PDB entry 7Z2N | X-ray diffraction, 2.17 A resolution | chains A and E of the 6 polymer chains in the assembly

Chain A:
Name: Tubulin alpha-1B chain
Source organism: Bos taurus
UniProtKB: P81947 (TBA1B_BOVIN); numbering as in UniProt (aligned over 1-451)
Sequence (451 residues; row label = number of the first residue in the row):
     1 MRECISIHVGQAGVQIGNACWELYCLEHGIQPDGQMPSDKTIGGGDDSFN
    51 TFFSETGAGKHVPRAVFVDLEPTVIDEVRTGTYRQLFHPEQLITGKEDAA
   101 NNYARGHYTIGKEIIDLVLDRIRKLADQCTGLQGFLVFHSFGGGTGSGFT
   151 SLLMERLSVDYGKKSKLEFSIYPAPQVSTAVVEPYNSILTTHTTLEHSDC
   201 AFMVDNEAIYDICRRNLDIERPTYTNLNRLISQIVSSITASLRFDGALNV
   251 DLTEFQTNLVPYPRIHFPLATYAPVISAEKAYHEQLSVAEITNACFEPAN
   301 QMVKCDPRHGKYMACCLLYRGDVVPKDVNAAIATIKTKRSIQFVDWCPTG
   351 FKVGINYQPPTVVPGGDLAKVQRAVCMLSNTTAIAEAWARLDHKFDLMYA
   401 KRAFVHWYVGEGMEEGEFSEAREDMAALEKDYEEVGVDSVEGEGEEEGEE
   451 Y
Disordered / not traced: 439-451
Bound ions: Ca2+: Asp39, Thr41, Gly44, Glu55
Small-molecule neighbours: GTP (guanosine-5'-triphosphate): Val9, Gly10, Gln11, Ala12, Gln15, Ile16, Asp69, Asp98, Ala99, Ala100, Asn101, Ser140, Gly142, Gly143, Gly144, Thr145, Gly146, Ile171, Pro173, Val177, Ser178, Glu183, Asn206, Tyr224, Leu227, Asn228, Ile231

Chain E:
Name: Stathmin-4
Source organism: Rattus norvegicus
UniProtKB: P63043 (STMN4_RAT); residues 5-145 here correspond to UniProt positions 49-189 (UniProt number = residue number + 44)
Sequence (143 residues; numbered 3 to 145; the number before each row is that of its first residue):
     3 MADMEVIELNKCTSGQSFEVILKPPSFDGVPEFNASLPRRRDPSLEEIQK
    53 KLEAAEERRKYQEAELLKHLAEKREHEREVIQKAIEENNNFIKMAKEKLA
   103 QKMESNKENREAHLAAMLERLQEKDKHAEEVRKNKELKEEASR
Disordered / not traced: 3-5, 29-43, 144-145
Differences from the reference sequence: initiating methionine (3); expression tag (4)

How chain A and chain E interact:
Contacting residue pairs (61; chain A residue first):
  His107(A) - Leu54(E)
  Tyr108(A) - Leu54(E)  hydrophobic
  Tyr108(A) - Ala57(E)  hydrophobic
  Tyr108(A) - Arg61(E)
  Thr109(A) - Arg61(E)  hydrogen bond
  Lys112(A) - Glu58(E)  salt bridge
  Leu152(A) - Leu54(E)  hydrophobic
  Glu155(A) - Ile50(E)
  Arg156(A) - Leu47(E)
  Arg156(A) - Gln51(E)
  Val159(A) - Pro45(E)
  Val159(A) - Leu47(E)  hydrophobic
  Val159(A) - Ile50(E)  hydrophobic
  Glu196(A) - Asp44(E)
  His197(A) - Asp44(E)
  Asp245(A) - Cys14(E)
  Asp245(A) - Ser16(E)  hydrogen bond (backbone-side chain)
  Ala247(A) - Asn12(E)
  Ala247(A) - Ser19(E)
  Leu248(A) - Ser19(E)
  Pro325(A) - Gln18(E)
  Pro325(A) - Phe20(E)  hydrophobic
  Asn329(A) - Met6(E)
  Asn329(A) - Val8(E)
  Asn329(A) - Phe20(E)
  Asn329(A) - Val22(E)
  Ile332(A) - Val22(E)  hydrophobic
  Ile332(A) - Leu24(E)  hydrophobic
  Lys336(A) - Leu24(E)
  Asp345(A) - Pro27(E)
  Asp345(A) - Ser28(E)  hydrogen bond (backbone-backbone)
  Cys347(A) - Pro27(E)
  Pro348(A) - Lys25(E)
  Pro348(A) - Pro27(E)
  Thr349(A) - Ile23(E)
  Thr349(A) - Leu24(E)  hydrogen bond (backbone-backbone)
  Thr349(A) - Lys25(E)  hydrogen bond (backbone-backbone)
  Gly350(A) - Val22(E)
  Phe351(A) - Glu21(E)
  Phe351(A) - Val22(E)  hydrogen bond (backbone-backbone)
  Phe351(A) - Leu24(E)  hydrophobic
  Lys352(A) - Phe20(E)
  Lys352(A) - Glu21(E)  salt bridge
  Val353(A) - Ser19(E)
  Val353(A) - Phe20(E)  hydrogen bond (backbone-backbone)
  Gly354(A) - Gln18(E)
  Ile355(A) - Gly17(E)
  Ile355(A) - Gln18(E)  hydrogen bond (backbone-backbone)
  Asn356(A) - Ser16(E)
  Tyr357(A) - Thr15(E)
  Tyr357(A) - Ser16(E)  hydrogen bond (backbone-backbone)
  Tyr357(A) - Gly17(E)
  Tyr357(A) - Gln18(E)  hydrogen bond
  Val409(A) - Gln64(E)
  Gly410(A) - Arg61(E)
  Gly410(A) - Gln64(E)
  Glu411(A) - Arg61(E)  hydrogen bond (backbone-side chain)
  Gly412(A) - Ala57(E)
  Gly412(A) - Arg60(E)  hydrogen bond (backbone-side chain)
  Gly412(A) - Arg61(E)
  Glu414(A) - Arg60(E)  salt bridge
Interface residues without a listed pair, chain A (40 interface residues in all): Ser158, Gly246, Val328, Ala333, Trp346, Met413
Interface residues without a listed pair, chain E (31 interface residues in all): Ser46, Lys53, Glu55

In short:
40 residues of chain A and 31 residues of chain E are in contact, with 12 hydrogen bonds and 3 salt bridges.
Polar contacts include Lys112(A)-Glu58(E), Lys352(A)-Glu21(E) and Glu414(A)-Arg60(E). Chain A binds GTP. The
Ca2+ site is built by Asp39(A), Thr41(A), Gly44(A) and Glu55(A).
Chain A is Tubulin alpha-1B chain (Bos taurus) and chain E is Stathmin-4 (Rattus norvegicus); the structure,
Tubulin-18-complex, was determined by X-ray diffraction (same publication as 7Z2P).
